PDB entry 3AW0 | X-ray diffraction, 2.30 A resolution | chains A and B

# Chain A
Name: 3C-Like Proteinase
Source organism: SARS coronavirus
Notes: EC 3.4.22.69
UniProtKB: P0C6U8 (R1A_CVHSA); residues 1-306 here correspond to UniProt positions 3241-3546 (UniProt number = residue number + 3240)
Amino-acid sequence (306 residues; numbered 1 to 306; the number before each row is that of its first residue):
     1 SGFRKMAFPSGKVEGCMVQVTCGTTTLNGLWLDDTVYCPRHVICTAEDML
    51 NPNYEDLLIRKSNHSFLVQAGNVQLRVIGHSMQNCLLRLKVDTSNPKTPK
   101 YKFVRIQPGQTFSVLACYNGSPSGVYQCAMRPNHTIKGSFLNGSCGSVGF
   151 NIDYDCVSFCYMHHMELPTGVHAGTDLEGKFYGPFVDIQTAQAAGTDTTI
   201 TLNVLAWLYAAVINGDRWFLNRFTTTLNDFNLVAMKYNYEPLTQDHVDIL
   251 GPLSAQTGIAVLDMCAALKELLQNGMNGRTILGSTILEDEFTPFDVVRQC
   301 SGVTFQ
Sequence notes: engineered mutation Ile188 (Arg3428 in P0C6U8)
UniProt features mapped onto this chain:
  - active site (For 3CL-PRO activity): His41, Cys145
  - site: Gln306 (Cleavage)

# Chain B
Name: peptide ACE-SER-ALA-VAL-LEU-HIS-H
Amino-acid sequence (6 residues; numbered 1 to 6; the number before each row is that of its first residue):
     1 XSAVLH
Modified / non-standard residues: ACE (acetyl group) at position 1; His6 (l-histidinal; HSV)

# Interface between chain A and chain B
Pairs across the interface (28; chain A residue first):
  His41(A) - Leu5(B)
  Met49(A) - Leu5(B)  hydrophobic
  Phe140(A) - His6(B)
  Leu141(A) - His6(B)
  Asn142(A) - His6(B)
  Gly143(A) - His6(B)  hydrogen bond (backbone-backbone)
  Ser144(A) - His6(B)
  Cys145(A) - Leu5(B)
  Cys145(A) - His6(B)  hydrogen bond (side chain-backbone)
  His163(A) - His6(B)
  His164(A) - Leu5(B)
  His164(A) - His6(B)
  Met165(A) - Ala3(B)  hydrophobic
  Met165(A) - Val4(B)
  Met165(A) - Leu5(B)  hydrophobic
  Glu166(A) - Ala3(B)
  Glu166(A) - Val4(B)  hydrogen bond (backbone-backbone)
  Glu166(A) - His6(B)
  Pro168(A) - ACE_1(B)
  Pro168(A) - Ser2(B)
  Asp187(A) - Leu5(B)
  Gln189(A) - Ala3(B)
  Gln189(A) - Leu5(B)
  Thr190(A) - Ala3(B)
  Ala191(A) - ACE_1(B)
  Ala191(A) - Ser2(B)
  Gln192(A) - ACE_1(B)  hydrogen bond (backbone-backbone)
  Gln192(A) - Ala3(B)
Other interface residues (no listed pair), chain A (22 interface residues in all): Tyr54, Leu167, His172, Ile188

# In short
Chain A and chain B form an interface of 22 and 6 residues respectively; the contacts include 4 hydrogen
bonds. Among the polar pairs are Cys145(A)-His6(B), Gly143(A)-His6(B) and Glu166(A)-Val4(B). From UniProt:
active-site residues His41(A) and Cys145(A) on chain A.
Here chain A is 3C-Like Proteinase (SARS coronavirus) and chain B is peptide ACE-SER-ALA-VAL-LEU-HIS-H. Entry
3AW0 (Structure of SARS 3CL protease with peptidic aldehyde inhibitor) was determined by X-ray diffraction
together with 3ATW, 3AVZ and 3AW1 from the same study.
